Entry 8TNB (X-ray diffraction, 1.40 A resolution); this record covers chains A and B of the 3 polymer chains in the assembly.

[Chain A (and B)]
Name: De novo designed protein
Organism: synthetic construct
Notes: chain B of this document is another copy of the same molecule, construct and numbering; everything in this record applies to it too
Amino-acid sequence (147 residues; each row starts with the number of its first residue):
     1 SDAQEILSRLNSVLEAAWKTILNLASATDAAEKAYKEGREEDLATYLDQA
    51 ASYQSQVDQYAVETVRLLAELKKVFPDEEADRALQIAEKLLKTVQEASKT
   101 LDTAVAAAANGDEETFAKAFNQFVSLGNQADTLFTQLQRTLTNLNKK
Residues lining bound ligands: IQM (5-fluoro-2-{4-[(methylamino)methyl]phenyl}-1-benzofuran-7-carboxamide): Ile-21, Leu-24, Ala-25, Thr-28, Asp-29, Glu-32, Gln-54, Val-57, Leu-90, Val-94, Ala-97, Phe-123, Val-124, Gly-127, Ala-130, Asp-131, Phe-134

[How chain A and chain B interact]
Contacting residue pairs (23):
  Ala-44(A) / Arg-66(B)  hydrogen bond (backbone-side chain)
  Asp-48(A) / Gln-59(B)  hydrogen bond
  Asp-48(A) / Arg-66(B)  salt bridge
  Ser-55(A) / Ser-55(B)  hydrogen bond
  Gln-59(A) / Asp-48(B)  hydrogen bond
  Val-62(A) / Val-105(B)  hydrophobic
  Val-65(A) / Ala-109(B)
  Arg-66(A) / Ala-44(B)  hydrogen bond (side chain-backbone)
  Arg-66(A) / Asp-48(B)  salt bridge
  Arg-66(A) / Ala-109(B)
  Lys-73(A) / Glu-40(B)  salt bridge
  Glu-88(A) / Asn-110(B)
  Leu-91(A) / Ala-106(B)  hydrophobic
  Gln-95(A) / Asp-102(B)  hydrogen bond (side chain-backbone)
  Gln-95(A) / Ala-106(B)
  Lys-99(A) / Lys-99(B)
  Asp-102(A) / Gln-95(B)  hydrogen bond (backbone-side chain)
  Asp-102(A) / Ser-98(B)
  Val-105(A) / Val-62(B)  hydrophobic
  Ala-106(A) / Leu-91(B)  hydrophobic
  Ala-106(A) / Gln-95(B)
  Ala-109(A) / Val-65(B)
  Asn-110(A) / Glu-88(B)
Interface residues without a listed pair, chain A (21 interface residues in all): Glu-40, Ala-69, Ser-98, Thr-103
Interface residues without a listed pair, chain B (21 interface residues in all): Asp-58, Ala-69, Lys-73

[Summary]
Chain A and chain B each contribute 21 residues to their interface; the contacts include 7 hydrogen bonds and
3 salt bridges. Among the polar pairs are Asp-48(A)/Arg-66(B), Lys-73(A)/Glu-40(B) and Ala-44(A)/Arg-66(B).
Ligands of chain A: compound IQM.
Chain A and chain B are both De novo designed protein (synthetic construct); the structure, De novo designed
protein binds poly ADP ribose polymerase inhibitors (PARPi) - holo mefuparib, was determined by X-ray
diffraction (same publication as 8TN1, 8TN6, 8TNC and 8TND).
